PDB entry 8XO2 | X-ray diffraction, 1.31 A resolution | chains A and C of the 6 polymer chains in the assembly

[Chain A (and C)]
Protein: Fusion glycoprotein F1
Notes: chain C of this document is another copy of the same molecule, construct and numbering; everything in this record applies to it too
UniProtKB: P69353 (FUS_MEASE); residue numbers follow UniProt; this construct covers 143-184
Chain sequence (44 residues; row label = number of the first residue in the row):
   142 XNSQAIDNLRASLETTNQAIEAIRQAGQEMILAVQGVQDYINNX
Construct notes: acetylation (142); amidation (185)
Modified residues: ACE (acetyl group) at position 142; NH2 (amino group) at position 185

[Chain A / chain C interface]
Pairs across the interface (25; chain A residue first):
  Asn143(A) - Asn143(C)
  Ser144(A) - Asn143(C)
  Ile147(A) - Asn143(C)
  Ile147(A) - Ala146(C)  hydrophobic
  Ile147(A) - Leu150(C)  hydrophobic
  Leu150(A) - Leu150(C)  hydrophobic
  Arg151(A) - Leu150(C)
  Leu154(A) - Leu150(C)
  Leu154(A) - Ser153(C)
  Leu154(A) - Leu154(C)
  Leu154(A) - Thr157(C)
  Asn158(A) - Thr157(C)  hydrogen bond
  Ile161(A) - Thr157(C)
  Ile161(A) - Ile161(C)  hydrophobic
  Ile161(A) - Ile164(C)  hydrophobic
  Ile164(A) - Ile164(C)  hydrophobic
  Gly168(A) - Met171(C)
  Met171(A) - Met171(C)  hydrophobic
  Ile172(A) - Met171(C)  hydrophobic
  Val175(A) - Met171(C)  hydrophobic
  Val175(A) - Val175(C)  hydrophobic
  Val178(A) - Val178(C)  hydrophobic
  Ile182(A) - Val178(C)  hydrophobic
  Ile182(A) - Tyr181(C)  hydrophobic
  Ile182(A) - Ile182(C)  hydrophobic
Also at the interface, not in a pair above, chain A (18 interface residues in all): Thr157, Arg165, Asn183
Also at the interface, not in a pair above, chain C (15 interface residues in all): Ile147, Ala174

[Overview]
The interface between chain A and chain C involves 18 residues on one side and 15 on the other; the contacts
include 1 hydrogen bond. The hydrogen-bonded pair is Asn158(A)-Thr157(C).
Both chains are Fusion glycoprotein F1. Entry 8XO2 (Crystal structure of measles virus fusion inhibitor M1
complexed with F protein HR1 (HR1-42) (P21212 space ...) was determined by X-ray diffraction, deposited
together with 8XNE, 8XO3, 8XO4, 8XO5, 8XO6, 8XO7 and 8XO8.
